3WFC - chains L and C of the 4 polymer chains in the assembly; structure by X-ray diffraction, 2.50 A resolution.

== Chain L ==
Molecule: antibody fab fragment light chain
Organism: Mus musculus
Notes: antibody fragment or engineered binder
Chain sequence (213 residues; each row starts with the number of its first residue):
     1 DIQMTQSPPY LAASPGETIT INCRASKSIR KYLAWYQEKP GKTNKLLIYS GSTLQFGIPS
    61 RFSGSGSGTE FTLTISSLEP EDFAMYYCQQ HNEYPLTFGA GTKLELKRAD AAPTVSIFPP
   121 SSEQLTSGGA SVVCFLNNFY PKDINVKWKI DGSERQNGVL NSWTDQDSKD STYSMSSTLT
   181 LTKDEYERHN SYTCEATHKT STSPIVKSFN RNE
Disulfides: Cys-23/Cys-88, Cys-134/Cys-194

== Chain C ==
Molecule: Nitric oxide reductase subunit C
Organism: Pseudomonas aeruginosa
UniProtKB: Q59646 (NORC_PSEAE); residues 1-146 here = UniProt positions 1-146
Chain sequence (146 residues; numbered 1 to 146; the number before each row is that of its first residue):
     1 MSETFTKGMA RNIYFGGSVF FILLFLALTY HTEKTLPERT NEAAMSAAVV RGKLVWEQNN
    61 CVGCHTLLGE GAYFAPELGN VVGRRGGEEG FNTFLQAWMK IQPLNVPGRR AMPQFHLSEG
   121 QVDDLAEFLK WSSKIDTNQW PPNKEG
Not modelled in the structure: 1-4
Covalent attachments: heme c (HEC) linked to Cys-61, Cys-64
Construct notes: conflict Lys-100 (Asn in Q59646)
Bound ions: heme c Fe: His-65, Met-112; Ca2+: Gly-71, Tyr-73 (together with heme) (shared with 1 residue of chain B)
Residues lining bound ligands:
  - 10M (decyl 4-O-alpha-D-glucopyranosyl-1-thio-beta-D-glucopyranoside): Asn-138, Gln-139, Pro-142
  - heme c (HEC): Asn-59, Asn-60, His-65, Phe-74, Ala-75, Pro-76, Leu-78, Val-81, Arg-84, Arg-85, Phe-94, Leu-95, Trp-98, Met-99, Leu-104, Arg-109, Arg-110, Ala-111, Met-112, Pro-113, Phe-115, Leu-125
  - heme (HEM): Gly-71, Ala-72, Tyr-73, Phe-74

== Interface between chain L and chain C ==
Residue-residue contacts - 9 pairs, chain L then chain C:
  Lys-31(L) with Asn-105(C)
  Tyr-32(L) with Asn-105(C), hydrogen bond (side chain-backbone); Pro-107(C)
  Tyr-49(L) with Ile-101(C)
  Thr-53(L) with Ile-101(C)
  Phe-56(L) with Phe-94(C), hydrophobic; Ala-97(C), hydrophobic; Trp-98(C), hydrophobic; Ile-101(C), hydrophobic
Interface residues without a listed pair, chain L (7 interface residues in all): Arg-30, Ser-50
Interface residues without a listed pair, chain C (8 interface residues in all): Arg-85, Leu-104

== Overview ==
7 residues of chain L face 8 of chain C across their interface, with 1 hydrogen bond. Its one hydrogen-bonded
contact is Tyr-32(L)/Asn-105(C). Bound to chain C: heme and compound 10M. Covalently linked heme c: at
Cys-61(C).
Here chain L is antibody fab fragment light chain (Mus musculus) and chain C is Nitric oxide reductase subunit
C (Pseudomonas aeruginosa). Entry 3WFC (Reduced and carbonmonoxide-bound cytochrome c-dependent nitric oxide
reductase (cNOR) from Pseudomonas aeruginosa in complex with antibody ...) was determined by X-ray diffraction
(same publication as 3WFB, 3WFD and 3WFE).
